8RN1 - chains B and C of the 4 polymer chains in the assembly; structure by electron microscopy, 3.64 A resolution.

Chain B:
Protein: RNA-directed RNA polymerase catalytic subunit
Source organism: Influenza B virus (B/Memphis/13/2003)
Notes: EC 2.7.7.48
UniProt: Q5V8Y6 (Q5V8Y6_9INFB); residue numbers follow UniProt; this construct covers 1-752
Sequence (752 residues; each row starts with the number of its first residue):
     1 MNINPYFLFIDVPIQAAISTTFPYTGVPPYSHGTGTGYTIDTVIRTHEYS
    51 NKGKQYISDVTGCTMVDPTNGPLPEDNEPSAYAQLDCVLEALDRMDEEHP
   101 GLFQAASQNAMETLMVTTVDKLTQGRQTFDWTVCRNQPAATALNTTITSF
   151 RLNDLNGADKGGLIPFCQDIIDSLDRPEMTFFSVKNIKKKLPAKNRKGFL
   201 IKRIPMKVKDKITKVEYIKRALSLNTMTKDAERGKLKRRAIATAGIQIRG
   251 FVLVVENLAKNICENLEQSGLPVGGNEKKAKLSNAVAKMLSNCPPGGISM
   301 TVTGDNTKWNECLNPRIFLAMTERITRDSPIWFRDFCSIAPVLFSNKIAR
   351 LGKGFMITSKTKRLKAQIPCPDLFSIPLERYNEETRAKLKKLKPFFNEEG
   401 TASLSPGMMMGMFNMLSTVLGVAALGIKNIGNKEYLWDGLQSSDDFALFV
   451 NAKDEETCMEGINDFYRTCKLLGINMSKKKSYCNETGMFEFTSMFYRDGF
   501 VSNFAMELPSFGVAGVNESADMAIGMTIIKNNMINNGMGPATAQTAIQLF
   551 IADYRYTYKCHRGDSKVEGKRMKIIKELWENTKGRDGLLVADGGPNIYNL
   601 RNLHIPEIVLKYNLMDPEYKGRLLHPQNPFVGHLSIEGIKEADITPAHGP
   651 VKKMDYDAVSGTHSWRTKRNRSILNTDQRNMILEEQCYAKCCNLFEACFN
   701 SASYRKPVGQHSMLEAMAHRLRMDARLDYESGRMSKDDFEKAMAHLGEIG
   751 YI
Unresolved in the structure: 186-204, 642-653, 669-752

Chain C:
Protein: Polymerase basic protein 2
Source organism: Influenza B virus (B/Memphis/13/2003)
UniProt: Q5V8X3 (Q5V8X3_9INFB); residues 1-770 here = UniProt positions 1-770
Sequence (799 residues; numbered 1 to 799; the number before each row is that of its first residue):
     1 MTLAKIELLKQLLRDNEAKTVLKQTTVDQYNIIRKFNTSRIEKNPSLRMK
    51 WAMCSNFPLALTKGDMANRIPLEYKGIQLKTNAEDIGTKGQMCSIAAVTW
   101 WNTYGPIGDTEGFERVYESFFLRKMRLDNATWGRITFGPVERVRKRVLLN
   151 PLTKEMPPDEASNVIMEILFPKEAGIPRESTWIHRELIKEKREKLKGTMI
   201 TPIVLAYMLERELVARRRFLPVAGATSAEFIEMLHCLQGENWRQIYHPGG
   251 NKLTESRSQSMIVACRKIIRRSIVASNPLELAVEIANKTVIDTEPLKSCL
   301 AAIDGGDVACDIIRAALGLKIRQRQRFGRLELKRISGRGFKNDEEILIGN
   351 GTIQKIGIWDGEEEFHVRCGECRGILKKSKMKLEKLLINSAKKEDMRDLI
   401 ILCMVFSQDTRMFQGVRGEINFLNRAGQLLSPMYQLQRYFLNRSNDLFDQ
   451 WGYEESPKASELHGINESMNASDYTLKGVVVTRNVIDDFSSTETEKVSIT
   501 KNLSLIKRTGEVIMGANDVSELESQAQLMITYDTPKMWEMGTTKELVQNT
   551 YQWVLKNLVTLKAQFLLGKEDMFQWDAFEAFESIIPQKMAGQYSGFARAV
   601 LKQMRDQEVMKTDQFIKLLPFCFSPPKLRSNGEPYQFLKLVLKGGGENFI
   651 EVRKGSPLFSYNPQTEVLTICGRMMSLKGKIEDEERNRSMGNAVLAGFLV
   701 SGKYDPDLGDFKTIEELEKLKPGEKANILLYQGKPVKVVKRKRYSALSND
   751 ISQGIKRQRMTVESMGWALSGWSHPQFEKGGGSGGGSGGSAWSHPQFEK
Unresolved in the structure: 1-43, 489-492, 743-799
Construct notes: expression tag (771-799)

Chain B / chain C interface:
Contacting residue pairs (119; chain B residue first):
  Val273(B) - Arg144(C)
  Asn276(B) - Arg142(C)  hydrogen bond
  Asn276(B) - Pro221(C)
  Glu277(B) - Arg144(C)
  Asn503(B) - Glu240(C)
  Val513(B) - Ser46(C)
  Val513(B) - Lys50(C)
  Gly515(B) - Met49(C)
  Val516(B) - Met49(C)
  Lys530(B) - His235(C)
  Met533(B) - His235(C)
  Ile534(B) - Arg142(C)  hydrogen bond (backbone-side chain)
  Ile534(B) - Leu220(C)  hydrophobic
  Ile534(B) - Pro221(C)
  Ile534(B) - Leu234(C)  hydrophobic
  Ile534(B) - His235(C)
  Thr557(B) - Lys50(C)  hydrogen bond
  Thr557(B) - Met53(C)
  Tyr558(B) - Met49(C)
  Tyr558(B) - Met53(C)  hydrophobic
  Lys559(B) - Met53(C)
  Lys570(B) - Ile77(C)
  Arg571(B) - Ile95(C)
  Arg571(B) - Val98(C)
  Arg571(B) - Thr99(C)
  Lys573(B) - Lys75(C)  hydrogen bond (side chain-backbone)
  Lys573(B) - Ile77(C)
  Ile574(B) - Tyr74(C)  hydrophobic
  Ile574(B) - Thr99(C)
  Ile575(B) - Thr99(C)
  Glu577(B) - Lys75(C)
  Leu578(B) - Asn102(C)
  Leu578(B) - Thr103(C)
  Lys583(B) - Met674(C)
  Asp592(B) - Asn102(C)  hydrogen bond
  Leu600(B) - His235(C)  hydrogen bond (backbone-side chain)
  Leu600(B) - Cys236(C)  hydrogen bond (backbone-side chain)
  Arg601(B) - Leu127(C)
  Arg601(B) - Trp132(C)
  Arg601(B) - Met233(C)
  Arg601(B) - His235(C)
  Arg601(B) - Cys236(C)
  Leu603(B) - His235(C)
  His604(B) - Arg123(C)  hydrogen bond (backbone-side chain)
  His604(B) - Leu127(C)
  His604(B) - Glu232(C)  hydrogen bond (side chain-backbone)
  His604(B) - Met233(C)
  His604(B) - His235(C)
  Ile605(B) - Arg123(C)
  Ile605(B) - Lys124(C)
  Ile605(B) - Leu127(C)  hydrophobic
  Val609(B) - Phe120(C)
  Val609(B) - Phe121(C)  hydrophobic
  Val609(B) - Lys124(C)
  Leu610(B) - Lys124(C)
  Tyr612(B) - Phe113(C)  hydrophobic
  Tyr612(B) - Phe121(C)  hydrophobic
  Asn613(B) - Lys124(C)  hydrogen bond
  Tyr619(B) - Asn102(C)
  Gly621(B) - Gly108(C)
  Arg622(B) - Trp101(C)  hydrogen bond (backbone-side chain)
  Arg622(B) - Asn102(C)
  Arg622(B) - Thr103(C)  hydrogen bond (side chain-backbone)
  Arg622(B) - Tyr104(C)
  Arg622(B) - Gly105(C)  hydrogen bond (side chain-backbone)
  Arg622(B) - Pro106(C)
  Arg622(B) - Ile107(C)
  Leu624(B) - Asp109(C)
  Leu624(B) - Thr110(C)
  Leu624(B) - Phe113(C)  hydrophobic
  His625(B) - Met66(C)
  His625(B) - Trp101(C)
  His625(B) - Pro106(C)  hydrogen bond (side chain-backbone)
  His625(B) - Gly108(C)
  Pro626(B) - Asp109(C)
  Pro626(B) - Met199(C)
  Pro626(B) - Ile200(C)  hydrophobic
  Pro626(B) - Thr201(C)
  Gln627(B) - Met66(C)
  Gln627(B) - Met199(C)
  Pro629(B) - Leu61(C)
  Pro629(B) - Thr62(C)  hydrogen bond (backbone-backbone)
  Pro629(B) - Met66(C)
  Pro629(B) - Trp101(C)
  Phe630(B) - Ala60(C)
  Phe630(B) - Ala97(C)
  Phe630(B) - Val98(C)  hydrophobic
  Phe630(B) - Trp101(C)  hydrophobic
  Gly632(B) - Thr62(C)
  Leu634(B) - Ile203(C)
  Leu634(B) - Val204(C)  hydrophobic
  Ser635(B) - Ile203(C)
  Ile636(B) - Ile203(C)
  Ile636(B) - Glu210(C)
  Ile639(B) - Ile203(C)  hydrophobic
  Ile639(B) - Tyr207(C)  hydrophobic
  Lys640(B) - Tyr207(C)
  Lys640(B) - Glu210(C)  salt bridge
  Asp655(B) - Tyr207(C)
  Asp655(B) - Arg216(C)  salt bridge
  Tyr656(B) - Tyr207(C)  hydrogen bond (backbone-side chain)
  Asp657(B) - Phe120(C)
  Asp657(B) - Arg123(C)  salt bridge
  Asp657(B) - Arg211(C)  salt bridge
  Ala658(B) - Tyr117(C)
  Ala658(B) - Phe120(C)
  Val659(B) - Tyr117(C)  hydrophobic
  Ser660(B) - Tyr117(C)  hydrogen bond (backbone-side chain)
  Ser660(B) - Val204(C)
  Thr662(B) - Val98(C)
  Thr662(B) - Trp101(C)
  Thr662(B) - Asn102(C)
  Trp665(B) - Leu59(C)  hydrophobic
  Arg666(B) - Leu59(C)
  Arg666(B) - Ala60(C)
  Thr667(B) - Pro58(C)
  Thr667(B) - Ala60(C)
  Lys668(B) - Ser55(C)  hydrogen bond
  Lys668(B) - Pro58(C)  hydrogen bond (backbone-backbone)
Interface residues without a listed pair, chain B (71 interface residues in all): Gly274, Ala514, Glu518, Asn535, Pro540, Asp553, Tyr556, Asn581, Asn602, Pro606, Pro617, Glu618, Asn628, His663
Interface residues without a listed pair, chain C (64 interface residues in all): Pro45, Ala52, Phe57, Ala67, Cys93, Ala96, Trp100, Trp242

Summary:
Chain B and chain C form an interface of 71 and 64 residues respectively; the contacts include 19 hydrogen
bonds and 4 salt bridges. Polar contacts include Lys640(B)-Glu210(C), Asp655(B)-Arg216(C) and
Asp657(B)-Arg123(C).
Chain B is RNA-directed RNA polymerase catalytic subunit and chain C is Polymerase basic protein 2, both from
Influenza B virus (B/Memphis/13/2003); the structure, Influenza B polymerase, monomeric encapsidase with 5'
cRNA hook bound, was determined by electron microscopy together with 8RN2, 8RN3, 8RN4, 8RN5, 8RN6, 8RN7 and 5
further entries from the same study.
